Entry 1GBU (X-ray diffraction, 1.80 A resolution); this record covers chains C and D of the 4 polymer chains in the assembly.

[Chain C]
Molecule: Hemoglobin
From: Homo sapiens
Notes: engineered mutation(s): CHAIN B, D, C93A, C112G
UniProt: P69905 (HBA_HUMAN); residue numbers follow UniProt; this construct covers 1-141
Amino-acid sequence (141 residues; each row starts with the number of its first residue):
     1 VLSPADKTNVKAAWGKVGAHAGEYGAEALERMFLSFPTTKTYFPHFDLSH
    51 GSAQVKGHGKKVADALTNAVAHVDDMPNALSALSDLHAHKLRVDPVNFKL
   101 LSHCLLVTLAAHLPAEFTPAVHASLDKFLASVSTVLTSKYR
Swiss-Prot annotation at these positions:
  - site: Lys61 (Not glycated)
Bound ions: heme Fe near His87 (its only coordinating residue here)
Ligand contacts: heme (HEM): Met32, Thr39, Tyr42, Phe43, His45, Phe46, His58, Lys61, Val62, Ala65, Leu66, Leu83, Leu86, His87, Leu91, Val93, Asn97, Phe98, Leu101, Leu105, Leu136

[Chain D]
Molecule: Hemoglobin
From: Homo sapiens
UniProt: P68871 (HBB_HUMAN); residue numbers follow UniProt; this construct covers 1-146
Amino-acid sequence (146 residues; row label = number of the first residue in the row):
     1 VHLTPEEKSAVTALWGKVNVDEVGGEALGRLLVVYPWTQRFFESFGDLST
    51 PDAVMGNPKVKAHGKKVLGAFSDGLAHLDNLKGTFATLSELHADKLHVDP
   101 ENFRLLGNVLVGVLAHHFGKEFTPPVQAAYQKVVAGVANALAHKYH
Differences from the reference sequence: engineered mutation Ala93 (Cys in P68871), Gly112 (Cys in P68871)
Bound ions: heme Fe near His92 (its only coordinating residue here)
Ligand contacts: heme (HEM): Leu31, Thr38, Phe41, Phe42, Phe45, His63, Lys66, Val67, Ala70, Phe71, Phe85, Leu88, Leu91, His92, Leu96, Val98, Asn102, Phe103, Leu106, Leu141

[Interface between chain C and chain D]
Contacting residue pairs (34):
  Arg31(C) - Phe122(D)  hydrogen bond (side chain-backbone)
  Arg31(C) - Thr123(D)
  Arg31(C) - Pro124(D)
  Arg31(C) - Gln127(D)  hydrogen bond
  Leu34(C) - Pro124(D)  hydrophobic
  Leu34(C) - Pro125(D)
  Leu34(C) - Ala128(D)
  Ser35(C) - Gln127(D)
  Ser35(C) - Ala128(D)
  Ser35(C) - Gln131(D)
  Phe36(C) - Gln131(D)
  His103(C) - Asn108(D)
  His103(C) - Gln131(D)  hydrogen bond
  Cys104(C) - Gln127(D)
  Val107(C) - Val111(D)  hydrophobic
  Val107(C) - Ala115(D)
  Val107(C) - Gln127(D)
  Ala110(C) - Gly112(D)
  Ala110(C) - Ala115(D)
  Ala110(C) - His116(D)
  Ala111(C) - Ala115(D)
  Ala111(C) - Gly119(D)
  Leu113(C) - His116(D)
  Pro114(C) - His116(D)  hydrogen bond (backbone-side chain)
  Phe117(C) - Arg30(D)  hydrogen bond (backbone-side chain)
  Phe117(C) - His116(D)
  Thr118(C) - Arg30(D)
  Pro119(C) - Arg30(D)
  Pro119(C) - Val33(D)
  Pro119(C) - Met55(D)  hydrophobic
  His122(C) - Arg30(D)  hydrogen bond
  His122(C) - Val34(D)
  Ala123(C) - Val34(D)
  Asp126(C) - Tyr35(D)
Interface residues without a listed pair, chain C (21 interface residues in all): Glu27, Glu30, Lys99, Ala120
Interface residues without a listed pair, chain D (21 interface residues in all): Glu26, Pro51, Lys120

[In short]
Chain C and chain D each contribute 21 residues to their interface; the contacts include 6 hydrogen bonds.
Polar contacts include Arg31(C)-Phe122(D), Arg31(C)-Gln127(D) and His103(C)-Gln131(D). Chain C binds heme.
Chain D binds heme.
Here chain C is Hemoglobin and chain D is Hemoglobin, both from Homo sapiens. Entry 1GBU (Deoxy
(beta-(c93a,c112g)) human hemoglobin) was determined by X-ray diffraction (same publication as 1GBV).
